PDB entry 3VMR | X-ray diffraction, 3.69 A resolution | chain A

# Chain A
Molecule: Monofunctional glycosyltransferase
Organism: Staphylococcus aureus
Notes: EC 2.4.-.-
UniProt: Q99T05 (MGT_STAAM); numbering as in UniProt (aligned over 28-269)
Chain sequence (263 residues; row label = number of the first residue in the row):
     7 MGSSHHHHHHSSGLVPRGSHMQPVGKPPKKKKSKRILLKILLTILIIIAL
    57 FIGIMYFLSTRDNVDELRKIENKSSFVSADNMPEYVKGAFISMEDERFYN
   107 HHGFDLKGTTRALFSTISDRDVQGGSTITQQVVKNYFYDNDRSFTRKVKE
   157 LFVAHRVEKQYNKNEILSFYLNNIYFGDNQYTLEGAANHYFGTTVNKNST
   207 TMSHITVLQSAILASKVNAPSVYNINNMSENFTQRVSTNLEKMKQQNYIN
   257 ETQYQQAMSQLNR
Not modelled in the structure: 7-40, 128-129
Sequence notes: expression tag (7-27)
Ligand contacts: moenomycin (M0E): Glu100, Gly130, Ser132, Gln137, Lys140, Asn141, Arg148, Lys153, Glu156, Tyr176, Ile180, Tyr181, Asn185, Lys222, Val223, Asn224, Pro226, Ser227
What the authors report for this chain:
  - binding site for moenomycin: Lys140
  - binding site for moenomycin: Arg148 (proposed by the authors, not directly observed)
  - binding site for moenomycin: Gly130, Gln137, Asn141, Asn224 (citing earlier work)
  - mutagenesis - K140A: decreased catalytic activity
  - mutagenesis - K140A/R148A: abolished catalytic activity
  - catalytic residues: Glu100 (proposed by the authors, not directly observed)
  - catalytic residues: Lys140, Arg148

# In short
Ligands of chain A: moenomycin. From the paper: catalytic residues Glu100, Lys140 and Arg148; K140A reduces
catalytic activity.
Chain A is Monofunctional glycosyltransferase (Staphylococcus aureus); the structure, Crystal structure of
Staphylococcus aureus membrane-bound transglycosylase in complex with moenomycin, was determined by X-ray
diffraction (same publication as 3VMQ, 3VMS and 3VMT).
